PDB entry 8R6W | electron microscopy, 3.35 A resolution | chains A and P of the 5 polymer chains in the assembly

== Chain A ==
Molecule: RNA-directed RNA polymerase L
From: SFTS virus AH12
UniProtKB: U3GU88 (U3GU88_SFTS); residues 1-2084 here = UniProt positions 1-2084
Sequence (2084 residues; each row starts with the number of its first residue):
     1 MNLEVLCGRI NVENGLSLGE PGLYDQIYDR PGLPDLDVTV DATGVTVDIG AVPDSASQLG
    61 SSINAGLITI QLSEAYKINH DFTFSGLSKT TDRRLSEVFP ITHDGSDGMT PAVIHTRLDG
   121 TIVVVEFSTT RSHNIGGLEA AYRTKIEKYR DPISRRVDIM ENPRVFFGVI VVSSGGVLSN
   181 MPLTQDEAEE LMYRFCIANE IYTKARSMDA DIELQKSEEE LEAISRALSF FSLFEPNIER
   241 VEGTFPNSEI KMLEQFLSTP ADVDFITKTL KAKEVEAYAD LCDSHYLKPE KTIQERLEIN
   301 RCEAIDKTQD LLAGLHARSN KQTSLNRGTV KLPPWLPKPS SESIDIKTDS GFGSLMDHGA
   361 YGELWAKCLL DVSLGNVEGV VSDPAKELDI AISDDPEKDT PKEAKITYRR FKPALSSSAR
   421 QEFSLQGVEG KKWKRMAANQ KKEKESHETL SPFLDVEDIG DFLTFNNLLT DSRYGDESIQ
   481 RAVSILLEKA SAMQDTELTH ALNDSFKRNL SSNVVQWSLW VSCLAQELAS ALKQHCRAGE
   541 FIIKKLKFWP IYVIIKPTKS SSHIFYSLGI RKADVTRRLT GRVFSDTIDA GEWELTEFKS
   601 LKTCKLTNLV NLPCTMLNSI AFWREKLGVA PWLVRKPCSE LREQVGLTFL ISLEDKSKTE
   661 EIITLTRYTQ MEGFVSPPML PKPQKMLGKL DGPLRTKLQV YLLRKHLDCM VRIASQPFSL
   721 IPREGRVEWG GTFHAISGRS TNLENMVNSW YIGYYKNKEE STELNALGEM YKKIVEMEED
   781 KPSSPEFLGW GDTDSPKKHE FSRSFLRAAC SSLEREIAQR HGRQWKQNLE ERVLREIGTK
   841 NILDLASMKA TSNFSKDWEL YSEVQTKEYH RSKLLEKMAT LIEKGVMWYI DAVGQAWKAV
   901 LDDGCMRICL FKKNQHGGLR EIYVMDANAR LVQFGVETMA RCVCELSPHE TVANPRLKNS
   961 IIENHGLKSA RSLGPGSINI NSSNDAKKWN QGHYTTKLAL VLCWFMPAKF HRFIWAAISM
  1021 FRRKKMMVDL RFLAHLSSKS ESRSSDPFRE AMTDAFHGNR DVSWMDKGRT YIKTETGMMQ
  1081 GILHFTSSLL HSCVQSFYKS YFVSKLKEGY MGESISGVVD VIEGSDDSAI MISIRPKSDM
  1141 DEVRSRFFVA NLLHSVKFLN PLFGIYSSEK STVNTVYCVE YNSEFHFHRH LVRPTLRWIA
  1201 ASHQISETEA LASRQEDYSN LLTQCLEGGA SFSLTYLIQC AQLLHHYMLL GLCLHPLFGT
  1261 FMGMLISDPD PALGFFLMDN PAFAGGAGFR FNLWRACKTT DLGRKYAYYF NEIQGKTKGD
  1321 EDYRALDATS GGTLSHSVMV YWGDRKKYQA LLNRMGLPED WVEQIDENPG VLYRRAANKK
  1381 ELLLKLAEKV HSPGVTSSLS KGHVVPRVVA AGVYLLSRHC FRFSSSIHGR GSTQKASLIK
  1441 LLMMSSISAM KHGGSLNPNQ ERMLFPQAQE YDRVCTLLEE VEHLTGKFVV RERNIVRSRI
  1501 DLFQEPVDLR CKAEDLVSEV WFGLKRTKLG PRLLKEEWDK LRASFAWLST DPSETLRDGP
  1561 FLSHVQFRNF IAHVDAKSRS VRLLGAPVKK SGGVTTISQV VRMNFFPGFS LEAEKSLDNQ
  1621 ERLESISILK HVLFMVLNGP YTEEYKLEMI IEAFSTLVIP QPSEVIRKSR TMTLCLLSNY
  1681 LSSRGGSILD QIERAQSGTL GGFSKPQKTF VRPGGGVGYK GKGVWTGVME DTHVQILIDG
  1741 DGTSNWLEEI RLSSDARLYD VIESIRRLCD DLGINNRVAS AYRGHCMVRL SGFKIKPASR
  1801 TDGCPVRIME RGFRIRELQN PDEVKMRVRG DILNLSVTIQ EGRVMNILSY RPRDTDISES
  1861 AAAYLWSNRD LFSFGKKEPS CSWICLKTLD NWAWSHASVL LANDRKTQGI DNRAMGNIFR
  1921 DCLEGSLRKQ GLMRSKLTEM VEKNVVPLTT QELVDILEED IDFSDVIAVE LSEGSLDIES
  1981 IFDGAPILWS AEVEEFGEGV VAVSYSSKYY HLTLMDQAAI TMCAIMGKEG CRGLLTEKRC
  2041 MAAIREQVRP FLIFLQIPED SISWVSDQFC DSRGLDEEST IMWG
Disordered / not traced: 208-218, 397-405, 1425-1432, 1589-1594, 1615-1623, 1810-1819, 1938-1966, 2057-2084
Sequence notes: engineered mutation Ala112 (Asp in U3GU88)
What the authors report for this chain:
  - binding site for the 18-nt RNA strand: Lys1668, Phe1703, Gln1707, Tyr1719, Leu1772, Asn1834, Asn1846
  - conformationally variable residues (loop rearrangement): Thr1838 to Val1844
  - binding site for the 26-nt RNA strand: Trp1342 to Lys1347
  - binding site for the 16-nt RNA strand: Arg920, Gln1080, Gly1081, His1084, Ser1125, Arg1197, Gln1204, Gln1224

== Chain P ==
Molecule: 20-nt RNA strand
Sequence (20 nucleotides; numbered 1 to 20; the number before each row is that of its first residue):
     1 ACACAGAGAC GCCCAGAUGA
Disordered / not traced: 17-20

== Interface between chain A and chain P ==
Pairs across the interface - 68 pairs, chain A then chain P:
  Leu315(A) with A5(P), base contact
  Arg318(A) with A5(P), base contact
  Lys331(A) with A1(P), phosphate contact; C2(P), phosphate contact
  Leu425(A) with A1(P), base contact
  Gln426(A) with A1(P), hydrogen bond to the phosphate
  Gly427(A) with C10(P), hydrogen bond to the sugar
  Glu429(A) with G11(P), phosphate contact
  Gly430(A) with C10(P), base contact; G11(P), hydrogen bond to the phosphate
  Lys431(A) with C10(P), salt bridge to the phosphate; G11(P), hydrogen bond to the phosphate; C12(P), salt bridge to the phosphate
  Lys434(A) with C10(P), base contact
  Lys442(A) with A1(P), hydrogen bond to the base
  Glu443(A) with G8(P), base contact; A9(P), hydrogen bond to the base
  Lys444(A) with G6(P), hydrogen bond to the base
  Ser446(A) with A3(P), base contact; C4(P), hydrogen bond to the base
  His447(A) with A3(P), hydrogen bond to the base; C4(P), base contact; G6(P), hydrogen bond to the base
  Thr449(A) with A5(P), hydrogen bond to the base
  His535(A) with G11(P), base contact
  Cys536(A) with G11(P), base contact
  Thr558(A) with C10(P), phosphate contact; G11(P), phosphate contact
  Lys559(A) with C10(P), phosphate contact; G11(P), sugar contact
  Ser562(A) with A9(P), sugar contact; C10(P), sugar contact
  His563(A) with C2(P), hydrogen bond to the base; A9(P), base contact
  Phe565(A) with C10(P), sugar contact
  Glu597(A) with A1(P), phosphate contact
  Lys599(A) with A1(P), sugar contact
  Ser600(A) with A1(P), hydrogen bond to the sugar; C2(P), sugar contact
  Lys602(A) with C2(P), sugar contact
  Lys605(A) with C2(P), hydrogen bond to the phosphate; A3(P), salt bridge to the phosphate
  Lys656(A) with C2(P), salt bridge to the phosphate; A3(P), salt bridge to the phosphate
  Pro693(A) with A5(P), phosphate contact
  Arg695(A) with C4(P), base contact; A5(P), salt bridge to the phosphate
  Glu763(A) with A3(P), sugar contact
  Leu764(A) with A7(P), sugar contact; G8(P), sugar contact
  Asn765(A) with A3(P), hydrogen bond to the sugar; A7(P), base contact; G8(P), hydrogen bond to the base
  Gly768(A) with A7(P), base contact
  Phe1032(A) with A7(P), base contact
  His1035(A) with G8(P), sugar contact; A9(P), salt bridge to the phosphate
  Leu1036(A) with A7(P), base contact
  Arg1043(A) with G6(P), hydrogen bond to the sugar
  Ser1044(A) with G6(P), hydrogen bond to the phosphate
  Ser1045(A) with A5(P), hydrogen bond to the phosphate; G6(P), hydrogen bond to the phosphate
  Asp1046(A) with A5(P), sugar contact; G6(P), phosphate contact
  Arg1049(A) with C4(P), sugar contact; G6(P), sugar contact; A7(P), salt bridge to the phosphate
  Thr1053(A) with A7(P), base contact
Interface residues without a listed pair, chain A (50 interface residues in all): Phe598, Asp655, Asp691, Gly692, Glu769, Phe1048

== Overview ==
50 residues of chain A and 12 residues of chain P are in contact, with 20 hydrogen bonds and 8 salt bridges.
Polar pairs include Lys442(A)-A1(P), Glu443(A)-A9(P) and Lys444(A)-G6(P). From the paper: a binding site for
the 16-nt RNA strand at Arg920(A), Gln1080(A) and Gly1081(A) among others; a binding site for the 18-nt RNA
strand at Lys1668(A), Phe1703(A) and Gln1707(A) among others.
Here chain A is RNA-directed RNA polymerase L (SFTS virus AH12) and chain P is a 20-nt RNA strand. Entry 8R6W
(Structure of the SFTSV L protein in a transcription-priming state with bound capped RNA
[TRANSCRIPTION-PRIMING]) was determined by electron microscopy (same publication as 8R6U and 8R6Y).
